PDB entry 8XEW | electron microscopy, 2.92 A resolution | chains A and B of the 4 polymer chains in the assembly

== Chain A (and B) ==
Name: DSR2 H171A
Organism: Bacillus sp. DSM 5850
Notes: chain B of this document is another copy of the same molecule, construct and numbering; everything in this record applies to it too
Chain sequence (1005 residues; each row starts with the number of its first residue):
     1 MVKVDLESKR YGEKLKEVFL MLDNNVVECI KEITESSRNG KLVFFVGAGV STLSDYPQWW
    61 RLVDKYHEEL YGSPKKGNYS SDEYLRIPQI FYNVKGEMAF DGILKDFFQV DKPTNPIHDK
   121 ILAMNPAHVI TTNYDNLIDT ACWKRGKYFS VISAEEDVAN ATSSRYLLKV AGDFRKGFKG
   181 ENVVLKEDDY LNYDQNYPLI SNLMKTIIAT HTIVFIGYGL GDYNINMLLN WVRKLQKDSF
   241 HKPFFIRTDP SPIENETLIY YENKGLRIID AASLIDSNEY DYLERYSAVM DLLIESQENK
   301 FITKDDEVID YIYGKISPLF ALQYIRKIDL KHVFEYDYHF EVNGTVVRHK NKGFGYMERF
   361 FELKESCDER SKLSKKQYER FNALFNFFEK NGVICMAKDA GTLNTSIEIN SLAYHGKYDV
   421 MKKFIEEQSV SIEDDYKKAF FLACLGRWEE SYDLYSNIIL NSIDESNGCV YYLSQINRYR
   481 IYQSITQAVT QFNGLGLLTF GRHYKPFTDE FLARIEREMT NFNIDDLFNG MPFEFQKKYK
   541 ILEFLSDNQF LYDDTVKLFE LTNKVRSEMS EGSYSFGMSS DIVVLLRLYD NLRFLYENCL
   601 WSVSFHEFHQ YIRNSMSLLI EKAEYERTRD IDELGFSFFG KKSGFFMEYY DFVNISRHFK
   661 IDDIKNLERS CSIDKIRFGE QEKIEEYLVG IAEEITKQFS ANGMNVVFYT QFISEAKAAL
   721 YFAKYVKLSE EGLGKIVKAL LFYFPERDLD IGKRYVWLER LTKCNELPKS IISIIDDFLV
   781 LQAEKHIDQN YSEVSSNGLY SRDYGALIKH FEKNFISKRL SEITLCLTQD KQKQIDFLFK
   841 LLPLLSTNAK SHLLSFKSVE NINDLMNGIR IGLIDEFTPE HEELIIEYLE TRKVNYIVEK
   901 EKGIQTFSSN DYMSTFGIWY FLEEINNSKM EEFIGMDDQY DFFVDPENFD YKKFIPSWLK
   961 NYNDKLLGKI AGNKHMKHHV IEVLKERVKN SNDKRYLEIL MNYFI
Not modelled in the structure: 1-21, 298-1005
Reported in the primary citation:
  - catalytic residues: N133 (from molecular simulation)
  - mutagenesis - N133A: abolished catalytic activity
  - mutagenesis - Y71A, Y71A/R86A, Y71A/Y260A, Y71A/R86A/Y260A, Y260A, H349A, Y504A/K505A, Y574A/F576A/G577A, N702A/G703A/M704A, N961A: decreased catalytic activity
  - mutagenesis - R86A: unchanged catalytic activity

== Interface between chain A and chain B ==
Pairs across the interface - 30 pairs, chain A then chain B:
  E155(A) with Q236(B); S239(B)
  V158(A) with A209(B), hydrophobic
  A159(A) with A209(B); S239(B); H241(B)
  P198(A) with L235(B), hydrophobic
  L199(A) with A209(B), hydrophobic; W231(B), hydrophobic; L235(B), hydrophobic
  N202(A) with N202(B); W231(B)
  L203(A) with T206(B)
  K205(A) with N202(B)
  T206(A) with N202(B); L203(B); T206(B), hydrogen bond
  A209(A) with V158(B), hydrophobic; A159(B); L199(B), hydrophobic
  T210(A) with V158(B)
  W231(A) with L199(B), hydrophobic
  L235(A) with P198(B), hydrophobic; L199(B), hydrophobic
  Q236(A) with E155(B); N196(B), hydrogen bond (side chain-backbone)
  S239(A) with E155(B); A159(B)
  H241(A) with A159(B); N160(B)
Also at the interface, not in a pair above, chain A (20 interface residues in all): A161, Y166, K234, F240
Also at the interface, not in a pair above, chain B (21 interface residues in all): K41, Y166, T210, K234, F240

== In short ==
The interface between chain A and chain B involves 20 residues on one side and 21 on the other; the contacts
include 2 hydrogen bonds. Polar contacts include T206(A)-T206(B) and Q236(A)-N196(B). The paper reports the
catalytic residue N133(A); Y71A, Y71A/R86A and Y71A/Y260A of chain A, among others, reduce catalytic activity;
12 substitutions were tested in all.
Chain A and chain B are both DSR2 H171A (Bacillus sp. DSM 5850); the structure, Cryo-EM structure of
defence-associatedsirtuin 2 (DSR2) H171A protein, was determined by electron microscopy, deposited together
with 8XFE and 8XFF.
